PDB entry 1SO2 | X-ray diffraction, 2.40 A resolution | chains A and B

== Chain A (and B) ==
Molecule: cGMP-inhibited 3', 5'-cyclic phosphodiesterase B
Source organism: Homo sapiens
Notes: EC 3.1.4.17; fragment: catalytic domain, residues 654-1073; chain B of this document is another copy of the same molecule, construct and numbering; everything in this record applies to it too
UniProtKB: Q13370 (PDE3B_HUMAN); residues 654-1073 here = UniProt positions 654-1073
Chain sequence (420 residues; numbered 654 to 1073; the number before each row is that of its first residue):
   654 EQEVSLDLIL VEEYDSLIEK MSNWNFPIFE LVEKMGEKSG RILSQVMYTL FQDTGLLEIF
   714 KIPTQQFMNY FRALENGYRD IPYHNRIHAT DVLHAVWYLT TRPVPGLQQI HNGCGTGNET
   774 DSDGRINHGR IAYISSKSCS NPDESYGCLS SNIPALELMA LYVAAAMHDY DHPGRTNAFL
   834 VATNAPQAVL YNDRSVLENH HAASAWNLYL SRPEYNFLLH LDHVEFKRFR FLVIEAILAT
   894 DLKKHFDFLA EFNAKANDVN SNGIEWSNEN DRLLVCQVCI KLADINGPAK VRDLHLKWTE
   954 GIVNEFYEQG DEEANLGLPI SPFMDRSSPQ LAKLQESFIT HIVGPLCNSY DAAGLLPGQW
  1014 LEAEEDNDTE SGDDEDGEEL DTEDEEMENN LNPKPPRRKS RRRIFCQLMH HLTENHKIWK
Not modelled in the structure: 654-658, 767-781, 1016-1052
Metal / ion sites: Mg2+ site 1: His741, His821, Asp822, Asp937; Mg2+ site 2 near Asp822 (its only coordinating residue here); Mg2+ site 3: Asn968 (shared with Asp875(B) of chain B)
Residues lining bound ligands:
  - 666 (6-(4-{[2-(3-iodobenzyl)-3-oxocyclohex-1-en-1-yl]amino}phenyl)-5-methyl-4,5-dihydropyridazin-3(2h)-one): Tyr736, His737, Thr829, Leu895, Ile938, Gly940, Pro941, His948, Trp951, Thr952, Ile955, Phe959, Phe976, Leu987, Gln988, Ser990, Phe991, Ile995
  - hg9a-9 (HG9; 1-deoxy-1-[(2-hydroxyethyl)(nonanoyl)amino]hexitol), molecule 1: Leu949, Glu953, Val956, Asn957, Tyr960, Arg979, Leu984
  - hg9a-9 (HG9), molecule 2: Leu949, Ala985, Lys1070, Ile1071, Trp1072, Lys1073
UniProt features mapped onto this chain:
  - active site: His737 (Proton donor)
  - binding site (AMP): His737, Asp822, Asp937, Gln988
  - binding site (Mg(2+)): His741, His821, Asp822, Asp937
Reported in the primary citation:
  - self-association interface (contacts with another copy of this molecule); pairs are residue here / residue on that copy: Tyr844-Leu843 (hydrogen bond), Asp846-Arg883, Leu843, Tyr844, Asn845
  - Mg2+ coordination: His741, His821, Asp822, Asp937
  - Mg2+ coordination through a water molecule: His737, His825, Glu851, Thr893
  - binding site for 666: Ile938 to Pro941, His948, Thr952, Ile955, Phe959, Phe976, Leu987, Gln988, Ser990, Phe991
  - contacts within the chain: Tyr736-His737, His948-Trp1072 (hydrogen bond)
  - conformationally variable residues (side-chain flip): Gln988
  - specificity-determining residues: His948
  - specificity-determining residues: Gly940 (proposed by the authors, not directly observed)
  - mutagenesis - W1072A (90-fold), W1072Y (2-fold): decreased binding to 666
  - mutagenesis - W1072A (740-fold), W1072Y: decreased binding to cGMP (citing earlier work)

== Chain A / chain B interface ==
Pairs across the interface (25):
  Ala841(A) - Arg883(B)
  Val842(A) - Ala856(B)
  Val842(A) - Arg883(B)
  Leu843(A) - Tyr844(B)  hydrogen bond (backbone-side chain)
  Leu843(A) - Ala856(B)
  Tyr844(A) - Leu843(B)  hydrogen bond (side chain-backbone)
  Tyr844(A) - Tyr844(B)  hydrophobic
  Asn845(A) - Asn852(B)  hydrogen bond
  Asn845(A) - Ala855(B)
  Asn845(A) - Ala856(B)  hydrogen bond (side chain-backbone)
  Asn845(A) - Arg883(B)
  Asn845(A) - Ile887(B)
  Asp846(A) - Arg883(B)  salt bridge
  Arg847(A) - Glu888(B)  salt bridge
  Arg847(A) - Leu891(B)
  Asn852(A) - Asn845(B)  hydrogen bond
  Ala855(A) - Asn845(B)
  Ala856(A) - Val842(B)
  Ala856(A) - Leu843(B)
  Ala856(A) - Asn845(B)  hydrogen bond (backbone-side chain)
  Arg883(A) - Val842(B)
  Arg883(A) - Asp846(B)  salt bridge
  Ile887(A) - Asn845(B)
  Glu888(A) - Arg847(B)  salt bridge
  Leu891(A) - Arg847(B)
Interface residues without a listed pair, chain A (17 interface residues in all): Trp859, Asn860, Leu863
Interface residues without a listed pair, chain B (18 interface residues in all): Asn837, Ala841, Trp859, Asn860, Leu863

== Overview ==
17 residues of chain A face 18 of chain B across their interface; the contacts include 6 hydrogen bonds and 4
salt bridges. Among the polar pairs are Asp846(A)-Arg883(B), Arg847(A)-Glu888(B) and Leu843(A)-Tyr844(B). From
the paper: a binding site for 666 at Ile938(A), His948(A) and Thr952(A) among others; W1072A and W1072Y of
chain A reduce binding to 666.
Both chains are cGMP-inhibited 3', 5'-cyclic phosphodiesterase B (Homo sapiens). Entry 1SO2 (CATALYTIC DOMAIN
OF HUMAN PHOSPHODIESTERASE 3B In COMPLEX WITH A DIHYDROPYRIDAZINE INHIBITOR) was determined by X-ray
diffraction (same publication as 1SOJ).
